Entry 2N7K (solution NMR); this record covers chains A and B.

== Chain A ==
Molecule: NEDD8
From: Homo sapiens
UniProt: Q15843 (NEDD8_HUMAN); residues 1-81 here = UniProt positions 1-81
Sequence (81 residues; numbered 1 to 81; the number before each row is that of its first residue):
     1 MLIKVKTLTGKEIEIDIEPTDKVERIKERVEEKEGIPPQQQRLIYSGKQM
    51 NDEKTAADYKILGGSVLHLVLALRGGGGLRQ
Disordered / not traced: 77-81
Swiss-Prot annotation at these positions:
  - region: Val70 to Ala72 (Interaction with UBE1C)
  - site (Interaction with UBE1C): Leu8, Ile44
  - modified residue: Gln40 (Microbial infection: Deamidated glutamine), Lys48 (N6-acetyllysine)
  - cross-link: Gly76 (Glycyl lysine isopeptide (Gly-Lys) (interchain with K-? in acceptor proteins))
  - mutagenesis: Thr7 to Thr9 (Decreased interaction with B.pseudomallei Cif protein, leading to decreased deamidation), Lys11 (K11A: Decreased interaction with B.pseudomallei Cif protein, leading to decreased deamidation), Glu31 (E31Q: Decreased interaction with B.pseudomallei Cif protein, leading to slightly decreased deamidation), Gln40 (Q40E: Impaired ability to activate cullin-RING-based E3 ubiquitin-protein ligase complexes), His68 (H68A: Decreased interaction with B.pseudomallei Cif protein, leading to slightly decreased deamidation), Ala72 (A72R: Prevents adenylation by UBE1C)

== Chain B ==
Molecule: Protein KHNYN
From: Homo sapiens
UniProt: O15037 (KHNYN_HUMAN); residues 77-128 here correspond to UniProt positions 627-678 (UniProt number = residue number + 550)
Sequence (52 residues; row label = number of the first residue in the row):
    77 GGIRKTRETERLRRQLLEVFWGQDHKVDFILQREPYCRDINQLSEALLSL
   127 NF

== Interface between chain A and chain B ==
Pairs across the interface (11; chain A residue first):
  Thr9(A) - Arg109(B)
  Lys11(A) - His101(B)
  Lys11(A) - Asp104(B)
  Lys11(A) - Gln108(B)
  Glu12(A) - His101(B)
  Ile13(A) - His101(B)
  Glu14(A) - His101(B)
  Lys33(A) - Gln99(B)
  Lys33(A) - Lys102(B)
  Glu34(A) - Lys102(B)
  Arg74(A) - Arg109(B)
Interface residues without a listed pair, chain A (10 interface residues in all): Glu32, Gly35
Interface residues without a listed pair, chain B (8 interface residues in all): Asp100, Phe105

== In short ==
The interface between chain A and chain B involves 10 residues on one side and 8 on the other. From UniProt: 8
mutagenesis sites on chain A.
Here chain A is NEDD8 and chain B is Protein KHNYN, both from Homo sapiens. Entry 2N7K (Unveiling the
structural determinants of KIAA0323 binding preference for NEDD8) was determined by solution NMR.
